Entry 2BW8 (X-ray diffraction, 1.54 A resolution); this record covers chain A.

== Chain A ==
Protein: Endoglucanase
Source organism: Rhodothermus marinus
Notes: EC 3.2.1.4
Reference sequence: O33897 (O33897_RHOMR); the construct has insertions or renumbered stretches relative to UniProt, so the offset changes along the chain: 2-68 = UniProt 38-104; 94-225 = UniProt 129-260
Sequence (227 residues; numbered 1 to 227; the number before each row is that of its first residue):
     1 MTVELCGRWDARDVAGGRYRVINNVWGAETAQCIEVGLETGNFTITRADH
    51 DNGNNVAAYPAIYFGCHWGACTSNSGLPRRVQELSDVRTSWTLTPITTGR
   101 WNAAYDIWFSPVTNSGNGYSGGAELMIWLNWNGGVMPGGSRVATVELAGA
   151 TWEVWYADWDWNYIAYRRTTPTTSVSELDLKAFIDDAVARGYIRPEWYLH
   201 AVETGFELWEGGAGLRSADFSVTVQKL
Unresolved in the structure: 1
Cystine bridges: Cys-6/Cys-33, Cys-66/Cys-71

== Overview ==
Chain A is Endoglucanase (Rhodothermus marinus); the structure, Native structure of Endoglucanase 12A (Cel12A)
from Rhodothermus marinus, was determined by X-ray diffraction together with 2BWA and 2BWC from the same
study.
